PDB entry 8AY4 | electron microscopy, 4.70 A resolution (low resolution: residue-level contacts below are approximate; hydrogen-bond / salt-bridge calls are withheld) | chains C and D of the 4 polymer chains in the assembly

# Chain C
Protein: Capsid protein VP3
From: rhinovirus A2
UniProtKB: P04936 (POLG_HRV2); residues 1-237 here correspond to UniProt positions 331-567 (UniProt number = residue number + 330)
Amino-acid sequence (237 residues; row label = number of the first residue in the row):
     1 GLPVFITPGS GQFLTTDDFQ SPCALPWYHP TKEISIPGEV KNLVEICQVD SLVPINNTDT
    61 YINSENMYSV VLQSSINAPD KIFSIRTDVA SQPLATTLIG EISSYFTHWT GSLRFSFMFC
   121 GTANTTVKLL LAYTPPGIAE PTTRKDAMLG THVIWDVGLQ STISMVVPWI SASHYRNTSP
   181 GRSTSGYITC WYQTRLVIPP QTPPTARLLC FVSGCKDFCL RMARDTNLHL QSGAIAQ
Curated features (UniProtKB/Swiss-Prot):
  - region: Ile235 to Gln237 (Amphipathic alpha-helix)

# Chain D
Protein: Capsid protein VP4
From: rhinovirus A2
Amino-acid sequence (25 residues; numbered 1 to 25; the number before each row is that of its first residue):
     1 AQVSRQNYFN INYFKDAASN GASKL

# Chain C / chain D interface
Contacting residue pairs - 15 pairs, chain C then chain D:
  Phe19(C) with Asn20(D)
  Gln20(C) with Ile11(D); Asn12(D); Tyr13(D); Phe14(D); Asn20(D)
  Ser21(C) with Phe14(D); Ser19(D)
  Pro22(C) with Phe14(D); Ser19(D)
  Cys23(C) with Phe14(D); Ser19(D)
  Pro26(C) with Asp16(D)
  Trp27(C) with Asp16(D)
  Lys41(C) with Leu25(D)
Also at the interface, not in a pair above, chain C (9 interface residues in all): Asp18
Also at the interface, not in a pair above, chain D (10 interface residues in all): Gly21, Ala22

# Overview
Chain C and chain D form an interface of 9 and 10 residues respectively.
Chain C is Capsid protein VP3 and chain D is Capsid protein VP4, both from rhinovirus A2; the structure, Human
rhinovirus 2 virion in situ, was determined by electron microscopy.
